6PQY - chains D and E of the 6 polymer chains in the assembly; structure by electron microscopy, 4.20 A resolution (low resolution: residue-level contacts below are approximate; hydrogen-bond / salt-bridge calls are withheld).

[Chain D]
Name: Putative DNA-mediated transposase
Organism: Helicoverpa zea
Reference sequence: B0F0C5 (B0F0C5_HELZE); numbering as in UniProt (aligned over 17-507)
Sequence (497 residues; each row starts with the number of its first residue):
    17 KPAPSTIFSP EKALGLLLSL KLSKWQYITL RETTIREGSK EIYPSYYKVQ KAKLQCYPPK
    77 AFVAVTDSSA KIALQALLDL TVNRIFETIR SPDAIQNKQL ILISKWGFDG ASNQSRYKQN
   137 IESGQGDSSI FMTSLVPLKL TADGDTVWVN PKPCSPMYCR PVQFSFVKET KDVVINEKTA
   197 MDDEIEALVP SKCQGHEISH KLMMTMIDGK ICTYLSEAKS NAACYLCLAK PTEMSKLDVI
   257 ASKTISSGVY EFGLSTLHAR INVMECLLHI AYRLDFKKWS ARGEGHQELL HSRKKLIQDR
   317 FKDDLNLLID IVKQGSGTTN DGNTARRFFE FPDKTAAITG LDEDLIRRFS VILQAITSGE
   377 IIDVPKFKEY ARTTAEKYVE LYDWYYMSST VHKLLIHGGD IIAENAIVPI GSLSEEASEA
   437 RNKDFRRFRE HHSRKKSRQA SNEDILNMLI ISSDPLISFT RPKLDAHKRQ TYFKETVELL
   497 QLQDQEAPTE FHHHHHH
Disordered / not traced: 17-20, 136-141, 245-265, 508-513
Sequence notes: expression tag (508-513)
Reported in the primary citation:
  - binding site for the 16-nt DNA strand: Asn-322, Arg-343
  - catalytic residues: Asp-125, Asp-224, Glu-435 (citing earlier work)

[Chain E]
Molecule: 16-nt DNA strand
Sequence (16 nucleotides; numbered 17 to 32; the number before each row is that of its first residue):
    17 CACGGTGGAT CGAAAA

[Interface between chain D and chain E]
Residue-residue contacts (11):
  Asp-320(D) with DC17(E)
  Leu-321(D) with DC17(E)
  Asn-322(D) with DC17(E)
  Arg-343(D) with DC17(E); DA18(E)
  Phe-347(D) with DA18(E)
  Lys-439(D) with DG20(E); DG21(E)
  Pro-478(D) with DG21(E)
  Lys-484(D) with DC19(E); DG20(E)
Other interface residues (no listed pair), chain D (9 interface residues in all): Glu-432

[In short]
Chain D and chain E form an interface of 9 and 5 residues respectively. The paper reports catalytic residues
Asp-125(D), Asp-224(D) and Glu-435(D); a binding site for the 16-nt DNA strand at Asn-322(D) and Arg-343(D).
Here chain D is Putative DNA-mediated transposase (Helicoverpa zea) and chain E is a 16-nt DNA strand. Entry
6PQY (Cryo-EM structure of HzTransib/TIR DNA transposon end complex (TEC)) was determined by electron
microscopy, deposited together with 6PQR, 6PQU, 6PQX and 6PR5.
